PDB entry 8TUN | electron microscopy, 3.40 A resolution | chains C and E of the 12 polymer chains in the assembly

# Chain C
Protein: Transport permease protein
From: Caldimonas thermodepolymerans
UniProtKB: A0A2S5T447 (A0A2S5T447_9BURK); residues 4-271 here correspond to UniProt positions 2-269 (UniProt number = residue number - 2)
Sequence (274 residues; each row starts with the number of its first residue; numbers below 1 keep their minus sign (Met-2 is residue -2)):
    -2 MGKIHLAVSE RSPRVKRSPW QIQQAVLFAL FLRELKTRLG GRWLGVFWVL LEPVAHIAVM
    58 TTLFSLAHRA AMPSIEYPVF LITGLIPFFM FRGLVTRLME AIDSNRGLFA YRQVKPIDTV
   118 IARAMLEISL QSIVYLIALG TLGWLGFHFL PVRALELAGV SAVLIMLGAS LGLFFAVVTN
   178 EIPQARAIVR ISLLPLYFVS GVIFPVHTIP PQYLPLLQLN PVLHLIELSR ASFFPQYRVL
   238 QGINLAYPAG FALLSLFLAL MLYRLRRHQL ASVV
Disordered / not traced: -2 to 11, 270-271
Sequence notes: initiating methionine (-2); expression tag (-1 to 3)
Ligand contacts: KJ9 ((2R,5S,8S)-2,5-dihydroxy-5,10-dioxo-8-[(undecanoyloxy)methyl]-4,6,9-trioxa-5lambda~5~-phosphahenicosan-1-yl 3-deoxy-alpha-L-altro-oct-2-ulopyranosidonic acid): Trp45, His53, Arg89, Thr93, Arg94, Arg187, Leu191, Tyr194, Phe195
What the authors report for this chain:
  - binding site for KJ9: Trp45, Arg94, Gln181, Ile185, Ile188, Leu191, Tyr194, Phe195
  - mutagenesis - R89K: decreased stability

# Chain E
Protein: Capsular biosynthesis protein
From: Caldimonas thermodepolymerans
UniProtKB: A0A2S5T4A0 (A0A2S5T4A0_9BURK); residues 3-371 here correspond to UniProt positions 2-370 (UniProt number = residue number - 1)
Sequence (390 residues; each row starts with the number of its first residue; numbers below 1 keep their minus sign (Met-2 is residue -2)):
    -2 MGKIHMKLVS RLTAKRLQWA LVYLPMLVAT VYFLVFSADR YVSESVITVR QTSSNAPTGG
    58 MSGAALLLAG LTPASREDTC YLQTYIHSMG LLQKLDQQLK LREHFGTPLR DPLFRLWGGT
   118 SQEWFLEYYR SRVEVLMDDI CGLLTVRVQG FEPEFAQALN RAILEESERF VNELSHRMAR
   178 EQGQFAEAEL ERATARLQEA KRQLIAFQAK HKLLDPLAQA QATGTLTAEL QAALTRQEAE
   238 LRNALTYLNE DSYQVKALRS QINALRQQID EERLRATAGK NGDRINAVAA EFHDLQLQVG
   298 FAEDAYKLAL AAVESARIEA TRKLKSLVVV EPPVLPEIAE YPRRWYNLAT LLVVCCLIYG
   358 VVSLVVATIR DHQDGSGSGS HHHHHHHHHH
Disordered / not traced: -2 to 9, 51-71, 179-319, 368-387
Sequence notes: initiating methionine (-2); expression tag (-1 to 2, 372-387); conflict Cys77 (Leu76 in A0A2S5T4A0), Cys138 (Ser137 in A0A2S5T4A0)

# How chain C and chain E interact
Residue-residue contacts - 9 pairs, chain C then chain E:
  Arg39(C) - Leu361(E)
  Phe44(C) - Val358(E)  hydrophobic
  Arg66(C) - Asp135(E)  salt bridge
  Arg66(C) - Asp136(E)  salt bridge
  Arg66(C) - Ile137(E)
  Pro70(C) - Ile137(E)  hydrophobic
  Trp141(C) - Tyr343(E)  hydrogen bond (backbone-side chain)
  Trp141(C) - Ala346(E)  hydrophobic
  Trp141(C) - Thr347(E)
Also at the interface, not in a pair above, chain C (6 interface residues in all): Leu142

# Overview
Chain C and chain E form an interface of 6 and 8 residues respectively; the contacts include 1 hydrogen bond
and 2 salt bridges. Polar pairs include Arg66(C)-Asp135(E), Arg66(C)-Asp136(E) and Trp141(C)-Tyr343(E). From
the paper: a binding site for KJ9 at Trp45(C), Arg94(C) and Gln181(C) among others; R89K of chain C reduces
stability.
Here chain C is Transport permease protein and chain E is Capsular biosynthesis protein, both from Caldimonas
thermodepolymerans. Entry 8TUN (S. thermodepolymerans KpsM-KpsE in Glycolipid 1 state with rigid body fitted
KpsT) was determined by electron microscopy (same publication as 8TSH, 8TSI, 8TSL, 8TSW and 8TT3).
